6I6G - chains A and B; structure by X-ray diffraction, 1.85 A resolution.

[Chain A (and B)]
Name: Dehaloperoxidase B
Source organism: Amphitrite ornata
Notes: chain B of this document is another copy of the same molecule, construct and numbering; everything in this record applies to it too
Reference sequence: Q9NAV7 (Q9NAV7_9ANNE); residues 1-137 here correspond to UniProt positions 2-138 (UniProt number = residue number + 1)
Sequence (137 residues; row label = number of the first residue in the row):
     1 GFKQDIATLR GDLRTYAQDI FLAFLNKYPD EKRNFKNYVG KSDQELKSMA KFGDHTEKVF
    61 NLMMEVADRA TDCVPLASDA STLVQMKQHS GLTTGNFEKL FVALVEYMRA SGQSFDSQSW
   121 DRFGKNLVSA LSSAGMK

[Interface between chain A and chain B]
Pairs across the interface - 19 pairs, chain A then chain B:
  Ala7(A) - Glu65(B)
  Arg10(A) - Arg10(B)
  Arg10(A) - Asn61(B)
  Gly11(A) - Lys58(B)
  Gly11(A) - Asn61(B)
  Asp12(A) - Lys58(B)  salt bridge
  Leu13(A) - Glu57(B)
  Arg14(A) - Arg14(B)
  Arg14(A) - Glu57(B)  hydrogen bond (backbone-side chain)
  Glu57(A) - Arg14(B)
  Glu57(A) - Glu57(B)
  Lys58(A) - Asp12(B)
  Asn61(A) - Arg10(B)  hydrogen bond (side chain-backbone)
  Asn61(A) - Gly11(B)  hydrogen bond (side chain-backbone)
  Asn61(A) - Leu13(B)
  Glu65(A) - Ala7(B)
  Glu65(A) - Arg10(B)
  Glu65(A) - Gly11(B)  hydrogen bond (side chain-backbone)
  Asp68(A) - Arg10(B)  salt bridge
Interface residues without a listed pair, chain A (12 interface residues in all): Arg69
Interface residues without a listed pair, chain B (12 interface residues in all): Asp54, Asp68

[Overview]
The chain A/chain B interface involves 12 residues from each chain; the contacts include 4 hydrogen bonds and
2 salt bridges. Among the polar pairs are Asp12(A)-Lys58(B), Asp68(A)-Arg10(B) and Arg14(A)-Glu57(B).
Both chains are Dehaloperoxidase B (Amphitrite ornata). Entry 6I6G (Dehaloperoxidase B from Amphitrite ornata
- complex with 5-bromoindole) was determined by X-ray diffraction (same publication as 6I7C, 6I7F and 6QWG).
